2I0Q - chains A and B of the 3 polymer chains in the assembly; structure by X-ray diffraction, 1.91 A resolution.

Chain A:
Molecule: Telomere-binding protein alpha subunit
Organism: Sterkiella nova
UniProt: P29549 (TEBA_OXYNO); residue numbers follow UniProt; this construct covers 1-495
Amino-acid sequence (495 residues; row label = number of the first residue in the row):
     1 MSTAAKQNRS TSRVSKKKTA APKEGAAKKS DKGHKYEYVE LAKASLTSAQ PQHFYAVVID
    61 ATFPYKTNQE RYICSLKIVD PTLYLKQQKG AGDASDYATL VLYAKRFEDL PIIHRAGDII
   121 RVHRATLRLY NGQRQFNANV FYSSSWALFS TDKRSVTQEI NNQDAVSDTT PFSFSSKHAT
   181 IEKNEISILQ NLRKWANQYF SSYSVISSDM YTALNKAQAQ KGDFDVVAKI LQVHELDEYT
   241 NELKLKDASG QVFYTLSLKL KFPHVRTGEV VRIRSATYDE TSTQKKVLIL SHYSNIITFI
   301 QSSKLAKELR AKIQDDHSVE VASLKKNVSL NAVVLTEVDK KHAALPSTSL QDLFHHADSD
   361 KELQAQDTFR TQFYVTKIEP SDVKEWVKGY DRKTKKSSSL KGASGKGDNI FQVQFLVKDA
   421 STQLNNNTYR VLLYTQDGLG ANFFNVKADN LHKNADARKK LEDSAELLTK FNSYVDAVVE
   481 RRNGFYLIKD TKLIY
Disordered / not traced: 1-34
UniProt features mapped onto this chain:
  - natural variant: A21 (A21S: In K version), A311 (A311S: In S version), D456 (D456E: In S version)

Chain B:
Molecule: Telomere-binding protein beta subunit
Organism: Sterkiella nova
UniProt: P16458 (TEBB_OXYNO); residue numbers follow UniProt; this construct covers 1-385
Amino-acid sequence (385 residues; numbered 1 to 385; the number before each row is that of its first residue):
     1 MSKGASAPQQ QSAFKQLYTE LFNNEGDFSK VSSNLKKPLK CYVKESYPHF LVTDGYFFVA
    61 PYFTKEAVNE FHAKFPNVNI VDLTDKVIVI NNWSLELRRV NSAEVFTSYA NLEARLIVHS
   121 FKPNLQERLN PTRYPVNLFR DDEFKTTIQH FRHTALQAAI NKTVKGDNLV DISKVADAAG
   181 KKGKVDAGIV KASASKGDEF SDFSFKEGNT ATLKIADIFV QEKGKDALNK AADHTDGAKV
   241 KGGAKGKGKA AAKAAKGKKL SAKKGDSSAA DVRKSVDKIV KYTPSKGSRK DTPQKSQAPA
   301 AGKSSAKKGG KKAVPSAPSP SGKKSALTTD KMTMAQFVKY LDWHEKKKGG KVSSGGKVLG
   361 KRSAGKASAT SGKASKASKK TAAKK
Disordered / not traced: 1-8, 225-385
UniProt features mapped onto this chain:
  - natural variant: A110 (A110S: In MAC-41S)

Interface between chain A and chain B:
Contacting residue pairs (119; chain A residue first):
  L236(A) - Y109(B)
  L236(A) - K145(B)
  L236(A) - Q149(B)  hydrogen bond (backbone-side chain)
  D237(A) - Y109(B)  hydrogen bond
  D237(A) - K145(B)  salt bridge
  T240(A) - K145(B)  hydrogen bond
  E242(A) - D142(B)
  L256(A) - R140(B)
  L256(A) - D142(B)
  D279(A) - R133(B)  salt bridge
  D279(A) - D141(B)
  E280(A) - Q11(B)
  E280(A) - Y56(B)
  T281(A) - Q10(B)
  T281(A) - S12(B)
  T281(A) - K15(B)  hydrogen bond (backbone-side chain)
  T281(A) - Y56(B)
  T281(A) - F57(B)
  T281(A) - R133(B)
  T281(A) - E143(B)
  S282(A) - K15(B)
  S282(A) - E143(B)
  T283(A) - E143(B)  hydrogen bond (backbone-side chain)
  Q284(A) - E143(B)  hydrogen bond (backbone-side chain)
  K285(A) - D142(B)  salt bridge
  K285(A) - E143(B)  hydrogen bond (backbone-side chain)
  I289(A) - R133(B)
  V328(A) - H150(B)
  L330(A) - E143(B)
  L330(A) - T146(B)
  L353(A) - V185(B)
  F354(A) - V185(B)
  F354(A) - D186(B)
  F354(A) - I189(B)
  H355(A) - I189(B)
  A357(A) - V185(B)  hydrophobic
  D358(A) - K184(B)
  D358(A) - V185(B)  hydrogen bond (side chain-backbone)
  Y374(A) - H153(B)
  Y374(A) - L156(B)
  V375(A) - Q157(B)
  T376(A) - Q157(B)  hydrogen bond (backbone-side chain)
  K377(A) - N161(B)  hydrogen bond
  K377(A) - V164(B)
  E379(A) - V164(B)
  E379(A) - G166(B)
  E379(A) - N168(B)
  E379(A) - L169(B)
  P380(A) - L169(B)
  Y390(A) - I172(B)  hydrophobic
  Y390(A) - A176(B)
  K395(A) - I172(B)
  K395(A) - S173(B)
  S397(A) - I172(B)
  I410(A) - I172(B)  hydrophobic
  Q412(A) - V170(B)
  Q412(A) - I172(B)
  Q414(A) - N168(B)  hydrogen bond (side chain-backbone)
  Q414(A) - L169(B)
  Q414(A) - V170(B)  hydrogen bond (side chain-backbone)
  L416(A) - I160(B)  hydrophobic
  K418(A) - L156(B)
  Q423(A) - Y109(B)
  Q423(A) - Q149(B)
  Q423(A) - R152(B)  hydrogen bond (backbone-side chain)
  L424(A) - A110(B)
  L424(A) - N111(B)
  L424(A) - R152(B)
  L424(A) - E199(B)
  L424(A) - F200(B)  hydrogen bond (backbone-backbone)
  N425(A) - D198(B)
  N425(A) - F200(B)
  N426(A) - K191(B)
  N426(A) - A192(B)  hydrogen bond (backbone-backbone)
  N426(A) - S193(B)  hydrogen bond (side chain-backbone)
  N426(A) - S195(B)  hydrogen bond
  N426(A) - G197(B)
  N426(A) - D198(B)  hydrogen bond (backbone-backbone)
  N426(A) - E199(B)
  N426(A) - F200(B)
  N427(A) - I189(B)
  N427(A) - V190(B)
  N427(A) - K191(B)  hydrogen bond
  T428(A) - I160(B)
  T428(A) - G188(B)
  T428(A) - I189(B)
  T428(A) - V190(B)  hydrogen bond (backbone-backbone)
  Y429(A) - G188(B)
  Y429(A) - I189(B)  hydrophobic
  R430(A) - N168(B)  hydrogen bond (side chain-backbone)
  R430(A) - V170(B)
  R430(A) - G188(B)  hydrogen bond (backbone-backbone)
  R430(A) - V190(B)
  Y434(A) - L169(B)
  Y434(A) - V170(B)  hydrogen bond (side chain-backbone)
  Y434(A) - V175(B)  hydrophobic
  Q436(A) - I172(B)
  Q436(A) - V175(B)  hydrogen bond (side chain-backbone)
  T469(A) - H153(B)
  T469(A) - Q157(B)  hydrogen bond (backbone-side chain)
  F471(A) - T146(B)
  F471(A) - Q149(B)
  F471(A) - H150(B)
  F471(A) - H153(B)
  N472(A) - T146(B)
  R481(A) - K182(B)
  R481(A) - G183(B)  hydrogen bond (side chain-backbone)
  R481(A) - V185(B)
  N483(A) - K174(B)  hydrogen bond (side chain-backbone)
  N483(A) - K181(B)
  N483(A) - K182(B)
  N483(A) - G183(B)  hydrogen bond (side chain-backbone)
  G484(A) - G183(B)
  G484(A) - K184(B)
  G484(A) - V185(B)
  F485(A) - V170(B)  hydrophobic
  F485(A) - V175(B)  hydrophobic
  Y486(A) - V185(B)
  L487(A) - V175(B)  hydrophobic
Interface residues without a listed pair, chain A (61 interface residues in all): Y254, V287, K396, L432, D437, K470, Y474, R482
Interface residues without a listed pair, chain B (56 interface residues in all): Q9, T147, D177, A178, A187

Summary:
61 residues of chain A face 56 of chain B across their interface; the contacts include 28 hydrogen bonds and 3
salt bridges. Polar pairs include D237(A)-K145(B), D279(A)-R133(B) and K285(A)-D142(B).
Here chain A is Telomere-binding protein alpha subunit and chain B is Telomere-binding protein beta subunit,
both from Sterkiella nova. Entry 2I0Q (Crystal structure of a telomere single-strand DNA-protein complex from
O. nova with full-length alpha and beta ...) was determined by X-ray diffraction.
